4CR2 - chains U and V of the 33 polymer chains in the assembly; structure by electron microscopy, 7.70 A resolution (low resolution: residue-level contacts below are approximate; hydrogen-bond / salt-bridge calls are withheld).

[Chain U]
Name: 26S proteasome regulatory subunit RPN8
From: Saccharomyces cerevisiae
Reference sequence: Q08723 (RPN8_YEAST); residues 1-338 here = UniProt positions 1-338
Chain sequence (338 residues; row label = number of the first residue in the row):
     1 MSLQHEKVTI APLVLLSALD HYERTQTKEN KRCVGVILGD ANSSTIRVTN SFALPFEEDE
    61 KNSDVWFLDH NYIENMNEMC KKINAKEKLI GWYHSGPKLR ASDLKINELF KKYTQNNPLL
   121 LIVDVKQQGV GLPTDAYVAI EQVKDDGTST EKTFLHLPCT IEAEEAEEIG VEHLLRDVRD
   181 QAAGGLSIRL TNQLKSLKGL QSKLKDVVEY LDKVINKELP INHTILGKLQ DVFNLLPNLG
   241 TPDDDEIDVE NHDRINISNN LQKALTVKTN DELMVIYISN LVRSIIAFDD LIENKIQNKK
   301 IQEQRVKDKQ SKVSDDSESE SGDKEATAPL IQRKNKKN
Not modelled in the structure: 1-4, 143-150, 177-187, 216-222, 236-258, 309-338
Curated features (UniProtKB/Swiss-Prot):
  - modified residue: Ser2 (N-acetylserine), Ser314 (Phosphoserine), Ser317 (Phosphoserine), Ser319 (Phosphoserine), Thr327 (Phosphothreonine)

[Chain V]
Name: 26S proteasome regulatory subunit RPN11
From: Saccharomyces cerevisiae
Reference sequence: P43588 (RPN11_YEAST); numbering as in UniProt (aligned over 1-306)
Chain sequence (306 residues; numbered 1 to 306; the number before each row is that of its first residue):
     1 MERLQRLMMN SKVGSADTGR DDTKETVYIS SIALLKMLKH GRAGVPMEVM GLMLGEFVDD
    61 YTVNVVDVFA MPQSGTGVSV EAVDDVFQAK MMDMLKQTGR DQMVVGWYHS HPGFGCWLSS
   121 VDVNTQKSFE QLNSRAVAVV VDPIQSVKGK VVIDAFRLID TGALINNLEP RQTTSNTGLL
   181 NKANIQALIH GLNRHYYSLN IDYHKTAKET KMLMNLHKEQ WQSGLKMYDY EEKEESNLAA
   241 TKSMVKIAEQ YSKRIEEEKE LTEEELKTRY VGRQDPKKHL SETADETLEN NIVSVLTAGV
   301 NSVAIK
Not modelled in the structure: 1-22, 169-179, 218-229, 270-275, 299-306
Curated features (UniProtKB/Swiss-Prot):
  - motif: His109 to Asp122 (JAMM motif)
  - binding site (Zn(2+)): His109, His111, Asp122
  - modified residue: Met1 (N-acetylmethionine)
  - natural variant: Lys208 (K208Q: In strain: NRRL Y-53), Ala239 (A239T: In strain: NRRL Y-53), Thr262 (T262S: In strain: NRRL Y-53), Leu280 to Ser281 (sequence variant, change not given here; In strain: NRRL Y-53)
  - mutagenesis: His109 (H109A: Stabilizes ubiquitin pathway substrates; when associated wirh Ala-111), His111 (H111A: Stabilizes ubiquitin pathway substrates; when associated wirh Ala-109)

[Chain U / chain V interface]
Pairs across the interface (100):
  Pro12(U) with Leu216(V)
  Leu13(U) with Ile32(V); Leu35(V); Lys36(V)
  Leu15(U) with Met212(V)
  Leu16(U) with Ile32(V); Leu35(V); Glu209(V); Met212(V); Leu213(V)
  Leu19(U) with Lys208(V); Glu209(V); Met212(V)
  Asp20(U) with Ile32(V); Arg100(V)
  His21(U) with Arg100(V)
  Glu23(U) with Lys208(V)
  Arg24(U) with Val66(V); Arg100(V)
  Thr49(U) with Lys39(V)
  Asn50(U) with His40(V)
  Ala53(U) with Thr98(V)
  Pro55(U) with Gln97(V); Thr98(V)
  Tyr72(U) with Met94(V); Thr98(V)
  Met76(U) with Met91(V); Met94(V)
  Met79(U) with Lys90(V); Met91(V)
  Ile83(U) with Ala70(V); Gln73(V); Phe87(V)
  Asn84(U) with His40(V); Gln73(V)
  Lys86(U) with Ala43(V)
  Glu87(U) with His40(V)
  Gln127(U) with Lys208(V); Lys211(V); Met212(V)
  Gly131(U) with Asn215(V)
  Leu132(U) with Asn215(V)
  Pro158(U) with Glu231(V)
  Cys159(U) with Glu231(V)
  Ile161(U) with Leu216(V)
  Glu162(U) with Lys39(V)
  Glu164(U) with Leu38(V); Lys39(V); Arg42(V)
  Glu165(U) with Val147(V)
  Glu167(U) with Leu35(V)
  Ile169(U) with Ser146(V); Val147(V); Gly149(V); Lys150(V)
  Gly170(U) with Val151(V)
  Val171(U) with Leu35(V); Leu213(V); Leu216(V)
  Glu172(U) with His217(V)
  His173(U) with Lys150(V); Val151(V)
  Leu174(U) with Ser31(V); Leu34(V); Lys205(V)
  Leu175(U) with Thr210(V); Leu213(V); Met214(V)
  Ile188(U) with Ser236(V)
  Arg189(U) with Leu296(V)
  Asn192(U) with Lys233(V); Ser236(V); Asn237(V)
  Lys195(U) with Glu232(V); Lys233(V)
  Ser196(U) with Lys233(V)
  Leu273(U) with Ala298(V)
  Val275(U) with Tyr251(V)
  Ile276(U) with Asn291(V); Val295(V)
  Tyr277(U) with Val295(V)
  Ser279(U) with Tyr251(V); Asn291(V)
  Asn280(U) with Leu288(V); Asn291(V); Ile292(V)
  Arg283(U) with Glu258(V); Thr287(V); Leu288(V); Asn291(V)
  Ile286(U) with Glu258(V); Leu261(V); Ala284(V)
  Asp289(U) with Glu265(V)
  Asp290(U) with Glu265(V); Leu280(V); Ser281(V); Ala284(V)
  Glu293(U) with Lys277(V)
  Gln297(U) with Lys277(V)
Other interface residues (no listed pair), chain U (66 interface residues in all): Ser17, Thr25, Phe52, Leu54, Lys82, Asp124, Val125, Pro133, Thr160, Thr269, Ser284, Ala287
Other interface residues (no listed pair), chain V (67 interface residues in all): Met71, Pro72, Leu95, Gly99, Tyr203, Tyr230, Met244, Ile247, Thr262, Asp285, Ser294

[In short]
66 residues of chain U and 67 residues of chain V are in contact. From UniProt: 3 Zn2+-binding residues and 2
mutagenesis sites on chain V.
Chain U is 26S proteasome regulatory subunit RPN8 and chain V is 26S proteasome regulatory subunit RPN11, both
from Saccharomyces cerevisiae; the structure, Deep classification of a large cryo-EM dataset defines the
conformational landscape of the 26S proteasome, was determined by electron microscopy, deposited together with
4CR3 and 4CR4.
